8SJC - chains B and C of the 4 polymer chains in the assembly; structure by X-ray diffraction, 1.87 A resolution.

Chain B:
Name: Protein S100-A8
Organism: Homo sapiens
Reference sequence: P05109 (S10A8_HUMAN); residue numbers follow UniProt; this construct covers 1-87
Sequence (87 residues; numbered 1 to 87; the number before each row is that of its first residue):
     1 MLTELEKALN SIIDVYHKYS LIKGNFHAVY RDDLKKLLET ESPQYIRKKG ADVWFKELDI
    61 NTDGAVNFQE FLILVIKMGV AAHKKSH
Not modelled in the structure: 87
Sequence notes: engineered mutation Ser42 (Cys in P05109)
Ion coordination: Zn2+: His17, His27 (shared with 4 residues of chain D); Mg2+: Ser20, Lys23, Asn25, Ala28; Ca2+: Asp59, Asn61, Asp63, Ala65, Glu70
Curated features (UniProtKB/Swiss-Prot):
  - binding site (Zn(2+)): His17, His27, His83, His87
  - binding site (Ca(2+)): Asp33, Asp59, Asn61, Asp63, Glu70

Chain C:
Name: Protein S100-A9
Organism: Homo sapiens
Reference sequence: P06702 (S10A9_HUMAN); residues 1-108 here correspond to UniProt positions 5-112 (UniProt number = residue number + 4)
Sequence (108 residues; each row starts with the number of its first residue):
     1 MSQLERNIET IINTFHQYSV KLGHPDTLNQ GEFKELVRKD LQNFLKKENK NEKVIEHIME
    61 DLDTNADKQL SFEEFIMLMA RLTWASHEKM HEGDEGPGHH HKPGLGEG
Ion coordination: Mg2+: Ser19, Leu22, His24, Thr27, Glu32; Ca2+: Asp63, Asn65, Asp67, Gln69, Glu74; Zn2+: His87, His91, His99, His101 (shared with 2 residues of chain A)
Curated features (UniProtKB/Swiss-Prot):
  - binding site (Zn(2+)): His16, Asp26, His87, His91
  - binding site (Ca(2+)): Ser19, Leu22, His24, Thr27, Glu32, Asp63, Asn65, Asp67, Gln69, Glu74
  - modified residue: His101 (Pros-methylhistidine)
What the authors report for this chain:
  - Zn2+ coordination: His87, His91, His99, His101
  - mutagenesis - G98* (0.22 +/- 0.07 pM), H99N/H100N/H101N (0.21 +/- 0.03 pM): unchanged binding to Zn2+
  - mutagenesis - G98*, H99N/H100N/H101N: decreased growth

How chain B and chain C interact:
Residue-residue contacts (20):
  Asn25(B) with Glu60(C), hydrogen bond (side chain-backbone); Asp61(C), hydrogen bond (side chain-backbone); Asp63(C), hydrogen bond (side chain-backbone); Thr64(C)
  Phe26(B) with His57(C); Glu60(C); Asp61(C)
  His27(B) with Asp61(C), salt bridge
  Ala28(B) with Thr64(C)
  Tyr30(B) with Thr64(C), hydrogen bond (side chain-backbone)
  Asn61(B) with Glu73(C), hydrogen bond (side chain-backbone); Met77(C), hydrogen bond
  Thr62(B) with Glu73(C)
  Asp63(B) with Thr64(C), hydrogen bond; Glu73(C)
  Ala65(B) with Thr64(C)
  Asn67(B) with Met77(C); Arg81(C)
  Gln69(B) with Met77(C); Arg81(C)
Also at the interface, not in a pair above, chain B (12 interface residues in all): Gly24
Also at the interface, not in a pair above, chain C (13 interface residues in all): Leu62, Asn65, Ala66, Glu74, Ile76

Overview:
Chain B and chain C form an interface of 12 and 13 residues respectively, with 7 hydrogen bonds and 1 salt
bridge. Polar pairs include His27(B)-Asp61(C), Asn25(B)-Glu60(C) and Asn25(B)-Asp61(C). The paper reports that
G98* and H99N/H100N/H101N of chain C reduce growth; Zn2+ coordination by His87(C), His91(C) and His99(C) among
others.
Chain B is Protein S100-A8 and chain C is Protein S100-A9, both from Homo sapiens; the structure, Crystal
structure of Zn2+ bound calprotectin, was determined by X-ray diffraction.
